2P0F - chain A; structure by X-ray diffraction, 1.91 A resolution.

Chain A:
Molecule: Rho GTPase-activating protein 9
Organism: Homo sapiens
Notes: fragment: Pleckstrin homology domain
UniProt: Q9BRR9 (RHG09_HUMAN); residues 321-440 here = UniProt positions 321-440
Chain sequence (129 residues; numbered 312 to 440; the number before each row is that of its first residue):
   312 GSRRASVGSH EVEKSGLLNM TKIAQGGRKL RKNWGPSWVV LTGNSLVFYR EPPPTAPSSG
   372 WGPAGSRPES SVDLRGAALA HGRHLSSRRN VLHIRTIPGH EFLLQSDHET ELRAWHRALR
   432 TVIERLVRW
Not modelled in the structure: 312-319, 439-440
Sequence notes: cloning artifact (312-320)
UniProt features mapped onto this chain:
  - region (Lipid binding): Arg342 to Trp345, Ser397 to Arg399
  - mutagenesis: Lys343 (K343A: Strongly reduced affinity for phosphoinositides), Arg399 (R399A: Reduced affinity for phosphoinositides)

Overview:
From UniProt: 2 mutagenesis sites.
Chain A is Rho GTPase-activating protein 9 (Homo sapiens); the structure, ArhGAP9 PH domain in complex with
Ins(1,3,5)P3, was determined by X-ray diffraction, deposited together with 2P0D and 2P0H.
